2G3J - chain A; structure by X-ray diffraction, 2.70 A resolution.

[Chain A]
Name: Xylanase
From: Streptomyces olivaceoviridis
Notes: EC 3.2.1.8; fragment: catalytic domain
Reference sequence: Q7SI98 (Q7SI98_STROI); residue numbers follow UniProt; this construct covers 1-303
Sequence (313 residues; row label = number of the first residue in the row):
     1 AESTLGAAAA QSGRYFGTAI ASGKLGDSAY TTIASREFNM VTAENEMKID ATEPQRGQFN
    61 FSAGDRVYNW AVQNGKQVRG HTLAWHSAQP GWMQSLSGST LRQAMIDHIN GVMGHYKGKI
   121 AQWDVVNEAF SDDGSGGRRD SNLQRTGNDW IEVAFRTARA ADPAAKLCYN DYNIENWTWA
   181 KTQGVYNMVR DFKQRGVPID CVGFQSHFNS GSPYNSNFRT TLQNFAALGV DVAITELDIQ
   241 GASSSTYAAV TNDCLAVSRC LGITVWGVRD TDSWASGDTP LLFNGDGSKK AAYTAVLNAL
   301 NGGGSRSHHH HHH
Not modelled in the structure: 302-313
Differences from the reference sequence: engineered mutation Ala88 (Gln in Q7SI98), Ala275 (Arg in Q7SI98); expression tag (304-313)
Disulfides: Cys168-Cys201, Cys254-Cys260
Ligand contacts:
  - alpha-D-xylopyranose (XYS), molecule 1: Glu44, Asn45, Lys48, Gln205, His207, Glu236, Trp266, Trp274
  - alpha-D-xylopyranose (XYS), molecule 2: Asn173, Asn176, Trp179, Gly211, Ser212, Pro213

[Summary]
Chain A binds alpha-D-xylopyranose.
Chain A is Xylanase (Streptomyces olivaceoviridis); the structure, Structure of S.olivaceoviridis xylanase
Q88A/R275A mutant, was determined by X-ray diffraction (same publication as 2G3I and 2G4F).
